Entry 4AUN (X-ray diffraction, 1.92 A resolution); this record covers chains B and H of the 4 polymer chains in the assembly.

Chain B (and H):
Molecule: Catalase-phenol oxidase
Organism: Scytalidium thermophilum
Notes: EC 1.11.1.6; chain H of this document is another copy of the same molecule, construct and numbering; everything in this record applies to it too
Sequence (719 residues; row label = number of the first residue in the row; numbers below 1 keep their minus sign (Gly-20 is residue -20)):
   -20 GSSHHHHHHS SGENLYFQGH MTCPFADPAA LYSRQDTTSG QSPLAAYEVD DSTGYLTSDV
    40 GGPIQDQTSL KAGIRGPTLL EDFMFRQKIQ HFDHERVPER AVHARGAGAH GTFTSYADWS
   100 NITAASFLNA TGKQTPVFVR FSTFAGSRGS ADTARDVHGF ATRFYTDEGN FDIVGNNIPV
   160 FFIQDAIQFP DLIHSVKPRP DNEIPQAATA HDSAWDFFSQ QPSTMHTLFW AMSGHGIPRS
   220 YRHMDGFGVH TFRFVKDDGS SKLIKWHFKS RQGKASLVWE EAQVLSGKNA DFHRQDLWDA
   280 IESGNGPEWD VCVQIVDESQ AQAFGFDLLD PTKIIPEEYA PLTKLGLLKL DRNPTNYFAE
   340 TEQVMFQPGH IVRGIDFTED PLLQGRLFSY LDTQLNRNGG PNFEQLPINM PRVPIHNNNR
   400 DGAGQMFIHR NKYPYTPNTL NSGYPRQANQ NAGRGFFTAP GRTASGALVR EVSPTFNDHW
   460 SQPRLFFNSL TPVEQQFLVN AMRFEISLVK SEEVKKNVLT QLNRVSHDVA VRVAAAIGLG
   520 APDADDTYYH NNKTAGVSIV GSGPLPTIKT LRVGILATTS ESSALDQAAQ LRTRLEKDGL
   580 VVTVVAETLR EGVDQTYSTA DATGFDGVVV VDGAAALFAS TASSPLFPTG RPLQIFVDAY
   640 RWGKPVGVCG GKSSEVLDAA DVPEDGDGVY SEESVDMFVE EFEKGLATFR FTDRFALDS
Unresolved in the structure: -20 to 21, 619-621, 698 (chain H: -20 to 21, 619-621, 651-654)
Metal / ion sites: Ca2+ near His190 (its only coordinating residue here); cis-heme d hydroxychlorin gamma-spirolactone Fe near Tyr369 (its only coordinating residue here)
Residues lining bound ligands:
  - cis-heme d hydroxychlorin gamma-spirolactone (HDD), molecule 1: Ile68, Phe71, Asp72
  - cis-heme d hydroxychlorin gamma-spirolactone (HDD), molecule 2: Arg79, Ala80, Val81, His82, Arg119, Ser121, Gly138, Phe139, Ala140, Val153, Gly154, Asn155, Phe160, Ala165, Phe168, Val228, His229, Val343, Phe345, Leu361, Gly364, Arg365, Ser368, Tyr369, Thr372, Gln373, Arg376

Interface between chain B and chain H:
Residue-residue contacts - 231 pairs, chain B then chain H:
  Leu23(B) with Ile407(H), hydrophobic
  Tyr26(B) with Phe406(H); Ile407(H), hydrogen bond (backbone-backbone)
  Glu27(B) with Ile407(H); Arg409(H), salt bridge
  Val28(B) with Phe406(H), hydrophobic; Ile407(H), hydrogen bond (backbone-backbone); His408(H); Arg409(H), hydrogen bond (backbone-backbone)
  Asp29(B) with His395(H), hydrogen bond (backbone-side chain); Arg409(H), salt bridge
  Asp30(B) with Ile394(H); His395(H), salt bridge; Asn396(H); His408(H); Asn410(H); Asn420(H), hydrogen bond (backbone-side chain); Tyr423(H)
  Ser31(B) with Tyr423(H)
  Thr32(B) with His395(H), hydrogen bond (backbone-side chain); Tyr423(H)
  Gly33(B) with Tyr423(H); Pro424(H); Arg425(H), hydrogen bond (backbone-backbone)
  Tyr34(B) with His395(H); Arg425(H); Gln426(H); Ala427(H), hydrophobic; Gly432(H)
  Leu35(B) with His395(H); Asn396(H); Pro424(H); Arg425(H), hydrogen bond (backbone-backbone); Gln426(H)
  Thr36(B) with Ile394(H); His395(H), hydrogen bond (backbone-backbone); Asn396(H), hydrogen bond (backbone-side chain)
  Ser37(B) with Ile394(H); Asn396(H)
  Asp38(B) with Glu383(H); Pro390(H); Ile394(H); Asn396(H), hydrogen bond; Asn398(H), hydrogen bond
  Val39(B) with Gly148(H); Asn149(H), hydrogen bond (backbone-backbone); His349(H); Glu383(H); Pro390(H)
  Gly40(B) with Glu147(H); Gly148(H); Val392(H)
  Gly41(B) with Glu147(H); Gly148(H)
  Pro42(B) with Glu147(H); Ala427(H), hydrophobic; Gly432(H); Arg433(H); Gly434(H); Phe435(H), hydrogen bond (backbone-backbone)
  Ile43(B) with Ala427(H), hydrogen bond (backbone-backbone)
  Gln44(B) with Gln426(H); Ala427(H), hydrogen bond (backbone-backbone)
  Asp45(B) with Gln426(H), hydrogen bond (backbone-side chain)
  Gln46(B) with Thr415(H); Gln426(H)
  Leu49(B) with Thr437(H)
  Leu59(B) with Gln363(H); Gly364(H); Phe367(H), hydrophobic
  Glu60(B) with Phe356(H); Gln363(H), hydrogen bond; Leu366(H); Arg441(H), salt bridge
  Phe62(B) with Gly348(H); Ile350(H), hydrophobic; Phe435(H), hydrophobic
  Met63(B) with Phe435(H), hydrophobic
  Arg65(B) with Leu366(H), hydrogen bond (side chain-backbone); Phe367(H); Leu370(H)
  Gln66(B) with Leu370(H); Asn398(H), hydrogen bond
  Lys67(B) with Asn398(H)
  Gln69(B) with Leu370(H); Asp371(H); Leu374(H); Phe382(H)
  His70(B) with Pro380(H); Asn381(H); Asn398(H)
  His73(B) with Leu374(H); Pro380(H); Gly401(H)
  Glu74(B) with Arg399(H); Asp400(H); Gly401(H), hydrogen bond (backbone-backbone)
  Val76(B) with Ala402(H)
  Glu147(B) with Gly40(H); Gly41(H); Pro42(H)
  Gly148(B) with Val39(H); Gly40(H); Gly41(H)
  Asn149(B) with Val39(H), hydrogen bond (backbone-backbone)
  Thr334(B) with Ile407(H); His408(H); Arg409(H)
  Asn335(B) with His408(H)
  Phe337(B) with Asp400(H); Gly401(H)
  Ala338(B) with Phe406(H)
  Glu339(B) with Ile407(H)
  Gln342(B) with Gly401(H); Gly403(H); Gln404(H), hydrogen bond (side chain-backbone)
  Gly348(B) with Phe62(H)
  His349(B) with Val39(H)
  Ile350(B) with Phe62(H), hydrophobic
  Phe356(B) with Glu60(H)
  Gln363(B) with Leu59(H); Glu60(H), hydrogen bond
  Leu366(B) with Glu60(H); Arg65(H), hydrogen bond (backbone-side chain)
  Phe367(B) with Leu59(H), hydrophobic; Arg65(H)
  Leu370(B) with Arg65(H); Gln66(H); Gln69(H), hydrogen bond (backbone-side chain)
  Leu374(B) with Gln69(H); His73(H)
  Asn377(B) with Ala402(H); Gly403(H)
  Pro380(B) with His70(H); His73(H)
  Asn381(B) with His70(H)
  Phe382(B) with Gln69(H)
  Glu383(B) with Asp38(H); Val39(H)
  Gln384(B) with Met405(H)
  Leu385(B) with Gly403(H); Gln404(H)
  Pro386(B) with Met405(H)
  Pro390(B) with Asp38(H); Val39(H); Gly40(H)
  Val392(B) with Gly40(H)
  Pro393(B) with Thr36(H)
  Ile394(B) with Val28(H); Asp30(H); Thr36(H); Ser37(H); Asp38(H)
  His395(B) with Asp29(H), hydrogen bond (side chain-backbone); Asp30(H), salt bridge; Thr32(H); Tyr34(H); Leu35(H); Thr36(H), hydrogen bond (backbone-backbone)
  Asn396(B) with Asp30(H); Leu35(H); Thr36(H), hydrogen bond (side chain-backbone); Ser37(H); Asp38(H), hydrogen bond
  Asn398(B) with Asp38(H), hydrogen bond; Gln66(H), hydrogen bond; Lys67(H); His70(H)
  Arg399(B) with Glu74(H)
  Asp400(B) with Glu74(H); Phe337(H)
  Gly401(B) with His73(H); Glu74(H), hydrogen bond (backbone-backbone); Phe337(H); Gln342(H)
  Ala402(B) with Val76(H); Asn377(H)
  Gly403(B) with Gln342(H); Asn377(H); Leu385(H)
  Gln404(B) with Gln342(H), hydrogen bond (backbone-side chain)
  Met405(B) with Tyr26(H); Gln384(H); Pro386(H); Met405(H), hydrophobic
  Phe406(B) with Tyr26(H); Val28(H), hydrophobic; Ala338(H)
  Ile407(B) with Leu23(H), hydrophobic; Tyr26(H), hydrogen bond (backbone-backbone); Glu27(H); Val28(H), hydrogen bond (backbone-backbone); Thr334(H); Glu339(H)
  His408(B) with Val28(H); Thr334(H); Asn335(H)
  Arg409(B) with Glu27(H), salt bridge; Val28(H), hydrogen bond (backbone-backbone); Asp29(H), salt bridge; Thr334(H)
  Asn410(B) with Asp30(H)
  Thr415(B) with Gln46(H)
  Asn420(B) with Asp30(H), hydrogen bond (side chain-backbone)
  Tyr423(B) with Asp30(H); Ser31(H); Thr32(H); Gly33(H)
  Pro424(B) with Gly33(H); Leu35(H)
  Arg425(B) with Gly33(H), hydrogen bond (backbone-backbone); Tyr34(H); Leu35(H), hydrogen bond (backbone-backbone)
  Gln426(B) with Tyr34(H); Gln44(H); Asp45(H), hydrogen bond; Gln46(H)
  Ala427(B) with Tyr34(H), hydrophobic; Pro42(H), hydrophobic; Ile43(H), hydrogen bond (backbone-backbone); Gln44(H), hydrogen bond (backbone-backbone)
  Ala431(B) with Tyr34(H)
  Gly432(B) with Tyr34(H); Pro42(H)
  Arg433(B) with Pro42(H)
  Gly434(B) with Pro42(H)
  Phe435(B) with Pro42(H), hydrogen bond (backbone-backbone); Phe62(H), hydrophobic; Met63(H), hydrophobic
  Thr437(B) with Leu49(H)
  Arg441(B) with Glu60(H), salt bridge
Other interface residues (no listed pair), chain B (106 interface residues in all): Ala51, Pro56, Arg75, Asp355, Gly364, Asp371, Gly378, Asn388, Asn397, Pro416, Ala443, Leu447
Other interface residues (no listed pair), chain H (106 interface residues in all): Ala51, Pro56, Arg75, Asp355, Gly378, Asn388, Pro393, Asn397, Pro416, Ala431, Ala443, Leu447

Summary:
The chain B/chain H interface involves 106 residues from each chain, with 44 hydrogen bonds and 8 salt
bridges. Polar contacts include Glu27(B)-Arg409(H), Asp29(B)-Arg409(H) and Asp30(B)-His395(H). Ligands of
chain B: cis-heme d hydroxychlorin gamma-spirolactone.
Chain B and chain H are both Catalase-phenol oxidase (Scytalidium thermophilum); the structure, Crystal
structure, recombinant expression and mutagenesis studies of the bifunctional catalase-phenol oxidase from
Scytalidium thermophilum, was determined by X-ray diffraction together with 4AUE, 4AUL and 4AUM from the same
study.
